Entry 5CL7 (X-ray diffraction, 1.44 A resolution); this record covers chains A and B of the 3 polymer chains in the assembly.

== Chain A ==
Molecule: AlkD
Organism: Bacillus cereus
Notes: EC 3.2.2.-
Reference sequence: R8GWR7 (R8GWR7_BACCE); residue numbers follow UniProt; this construct covers 1-237
Amino-acid sequence (241 residues; row label = number of the first residue in the row; numbers below 1 keep their minus sign (Gly-3 is residue -3)):
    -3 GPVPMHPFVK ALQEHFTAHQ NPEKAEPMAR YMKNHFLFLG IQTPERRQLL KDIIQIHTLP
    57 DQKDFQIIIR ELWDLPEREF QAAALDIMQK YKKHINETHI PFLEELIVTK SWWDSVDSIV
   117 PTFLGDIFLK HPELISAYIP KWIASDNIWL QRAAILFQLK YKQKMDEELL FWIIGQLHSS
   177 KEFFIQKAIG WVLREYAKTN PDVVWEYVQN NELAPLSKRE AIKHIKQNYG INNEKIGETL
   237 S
Unresolved in the structure: -3 to -2, 230-237
Sequence notes: expression tag (-3 to 0)
From the paper describing this entry:
  - catalytic residues: Trp109, Trp187 (from molecular simulation)

== Chain B ==
Molecule: 12-nt DNA strand
Sequence (13 nucleotides; each row starts with the number of its first residue):
     1 CCCGAX
     6 XAGTCCG
Modified residues: DZM (3-deaza-3-methyladenine) at position 6
Small-molecule neighbours: 3-deaza-3-methyladenine (54K; 7-methyl-3H-imidazo[4,5-c]pyridin-4-amine): DA5, DZM_6, ORP_6, DA7

== Chain A / chain B interface ==
Contacting residue pairs (27; chain A residue first):
  Tyr27(A) with DZM_6(B), base contact; DA7(B), hydrogen bond to the base; DG8(B), sugar contact
  Lys29(A) with DG8(B), salt bridge to the phosphate; DT9(B), phosphate contact
  Trp109(A) with DZM_6(B), base contact; ORP_6(B), base contact; DA7(B), hydrogen bond to the phosphate
  Asp113(A) with DZM_6(B), phosphate contact; ORP_6(B), base contact
  Arg148(A) with DZM_6(B), hydrogen bond to the phosphate; ORP_6(B), base contact; DA7(B), salt bridge to the phosphate
  Phe179(A) with DA7(B), phosphate contact
  Phe180(A) with DA7(B), phosphate contact
  Lys183(A) with DZM_6(B), phosphate contact; ORP_6(B), base contact; DA7(B), salt bridge to the phosphate
  Trp187(A) with DA5(B), phosphate contact; DZM_6(B), sugar contact; ORP_6(B), base contact
  Arg190(A) with DA5(B), hydrogen bond to the phosphate; DZM_6(B), salt bridge to the phosphate; ORP_6(B), base contact
  Lys194(A) with DG4(B), phosphate contact; DA5(B), salt bridge to the phosphate
  His220(A) with DA5(B), salt bridge to the phosphate
Interface residues without a listed pair, chain A (16 interface residues in all): Trp108, Glu191, Glu216, Lys219

== In short ==
The interface between chain A and chain B involves 16 residues on one side and 7 on the other; the contacts
include 4 hydrogen bonds and 6 salt bridges. Polar contacts include Tyr27(A)-DA7(B), Trp109(A)-DA7(B) and
Arg148(A)-DZM_6(B). Chain B binds 3-deaza-3-methyladenine. From the paper: catalytic residues Trp109(A) and
Trp187(A).
Here chain A is AlkD (Bacillus cereus) and chain B is a 12-nt DNA strand. Entry 5CL7 (Alkylpurine DNA
glycosylase AlkD bound to DNA containing a 3-methyladenine analog or DNA containing an abasic ...) was
determined by X-ray diffraction, deposited together with 5CL3, 5CL4, 5CL5, 5CL6, 5CL8, 5CL9 and 5 further
entries.
